PDB entry 7MFG | electron microscopy, 3.87 A resolution | chains D and E of the 12 polymer chains in the assembly

# Chain D
Molecule: Hemagglutinin HA2 chain
From: Influenza A virus
Reference sequence: Q289M7 (HEMA_I00A1); residues 1-176 here correspond to UniProt positions 344-519 (UniProt number = residue number + 343)
Chain sequence (222 residues; row label = number of the first residue in the row):
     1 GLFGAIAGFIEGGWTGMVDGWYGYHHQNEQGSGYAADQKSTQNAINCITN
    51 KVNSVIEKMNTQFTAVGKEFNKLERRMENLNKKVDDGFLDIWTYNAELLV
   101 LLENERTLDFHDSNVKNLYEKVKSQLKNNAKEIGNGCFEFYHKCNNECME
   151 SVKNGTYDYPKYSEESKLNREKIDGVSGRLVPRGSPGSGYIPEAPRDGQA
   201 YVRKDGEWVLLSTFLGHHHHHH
Disordered / not traced: 1-9, 167-222
Sequence notes: conflict Cys47 (Gly390 in Q289M7); expression tag (177-222)
Disulfides: Cys144-Cys148
Covalently attached groups: glycan linked to Asn154
UniProt features mapped onto this chain:
  - glycosylation: Asn154 (N-linked (GlcNAc...) asparagine)

# Chain E
Molecule: 310-030-1D06 Heavy
From: Homo sapiens
Chain sequence (120 residues; row label = number of the first residue in the row; a row labelled like 82A-82C holds insertion residues (82A, then the next letters in order)):
     1 QVQLVQSGAEVKKPGSSVKVSCKASGGTFSSYGISWVRQAPGQGLEWMGG
    51 II
   52A G
    53 MFGTTNYAQKFQGRVTITADEFTSTAYMEL
82A-82C SSL
    83 RSEDTAVYYCARGGSYYV
100A-100C DYF
   101 HHWGQGTLVTVSS
Disulfides: Cys22-Cys92
What the authors report for this chain:
  - mutagenesis - M53I (Kd of 16 nM): increased binding to H2 HA

# How chain D and chain E interact
Residue-residue contacts (20):
  Asp19(D) - Ile52(E)
  Asp19(D) - Phe54(E)
  Asp19(D) - Thr56(E)
  Asp19(D) - Tyr98(E)  hydrogen bond (backbone-side chain)
  Asp19(D) - Tyr99(E)
  Gly20(D) - Phe54(E)
  Trp21(D) - Phe54(E)
  Gln38(D) - Tyr98(E)
  Gln38(D) - Asp100A(E)  hydrogen bond
  Thr41(D) - Tyr98(E)
  Gln42(D) - Ser97(E)
  Gln42(D) - Tyr98(E)
  Ile45(D) - Ser31(E)
  Ile45(D) - Tyr98(E)  hydrophobic
  Thr49(D) - Phe29(E)
  Thr49(D) - Ser31(E)
  Val52(D) - Phe29(E)  hydrophobic
  Asn53(D) - Thr28(E)
  Asn53(D) - Phe29(E)  hydrogen bond (side chain-backbone)
  Ile56(D) - Phe74(E)  hydrophobic
Interface residues without a listed pair, chain D (14 interface residues in all): Ala36, Asp37, Glu57
Interface residues without a listed pair, chain E (13 interface residues in all): Met53, Gly96

# In short
Chain D and chain E form an interface of 14 and 13 residues respectively; the contacts include 3 hydrogen
bonds. Polar pairs include Asp19(D)-Tyr98(E), Gln38(D)-Asp100A(E) and Asn53(D)-Phe29(E). The paper reports
that M53I of chain E increases binding to H2 HA.
Here chain D is Hemagglutinin HA2 chain (Influenza A virus) and chain E is 310-030-1D06 Heavy (Homo sapiens).
Entry 7MFG (Cryo-EM structure of the VRC310 clinical trial, vaccine-elicited, human antibody 310-030-1D06 Fab
in complex with an ...) was determined by electron microscopy.
